PDB entry 4Y9Y | X-ray diffraction, 2.80 A resolution | chains O and U of the 28 polymer chains in the assembly

# Chain O
Protein: Proteasome subunit alpha type-2
Source organism: Saccharomyces cerevisiae S288c
Notes: EC 3.4.25.1
UniProtKB: P23639 (PSA2_YEAST); residues 1-250 here = UniProt positions 1-250
Sequence (250 residues; each row starts with the number of its first residue):
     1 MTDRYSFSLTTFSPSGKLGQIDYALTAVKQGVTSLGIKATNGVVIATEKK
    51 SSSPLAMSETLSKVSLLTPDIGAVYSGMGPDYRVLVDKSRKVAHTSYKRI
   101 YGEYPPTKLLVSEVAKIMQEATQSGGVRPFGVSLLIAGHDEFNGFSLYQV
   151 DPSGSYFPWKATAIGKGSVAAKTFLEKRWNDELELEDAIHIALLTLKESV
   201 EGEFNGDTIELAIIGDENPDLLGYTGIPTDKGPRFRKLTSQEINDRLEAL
Curated features (UniProtKB/Swiss-Prot):
  - cross-link: Lys108 (Glycyl lysine isopeptide (Lys-Gly) (interchain with G-Cter in ubiquitin))

# Chain U
Protein: Proteasome subunit alpha type-1
Source organism: Saccharomyces cerevisiae S288c
Notes: EC 3.4.25.1
UniProtKB: P21243 (PSA1_YEAST); residues -8 to 243 here correspond to UniProt positions 1-252 (UniProt number = residue number + 9)
Sequence (252 residues; numbered -8 to 243; the number before each row is that of its first residue; numbers below 1 keep their minus sign (Met-8 is residue -8)):
    -8 MSGAAAASAAGYDRHITIFSPEGRLYQVEYAFKATNQTNINSLAVRGKDC
    42 TVVISQKKVPDKLLDPTTVSYIFCISRTIGMVVNGPIPDARNAALRAKAE
    92 AAEFRYKYGYDMPCDVLAKRMANLSQIYTQRAYMRPLGVILTFVSVDEEL
   142 GPSIYKTDPAGYYVGYKATATGPKQQEITTNLENHFKKSKIDHINEESWE
   192 KVVEFAITHMIDALGTEFSKNDLEVGVATKDKFFTLSAENIEERLVAIAE
   242 QD
Unresolved in the structure: -8 to 1, 243

# How chain O and chain U interact
Pairs across the interface (64; chain O residue first):
  Asp3(O) - Tyr124(U)
  Tyr5(O) - Ile7(U)
  Tyr5(O) - Ala123(U)  hydrophobic
  Tyr5(O) - Tyr124(U)  hydrophobic
  Leu9(O) - Ile9(U)  hydrophobic
  Leu9(O) - Ala123(U)  hydrophobic
  Gln20(O) - Ile9(U)
  Gln20(O) - Phe10(U)  hydrogen bond (side chain-backbone)
  Tyr23(O) - Phe10(U)  hydrophobic
  Tyr23(O) - Ser11(U)
  Tyr23(O) - Pro12(U)  hydrophobic
  Tyr23(O) - Gly14(U)
  Ala24(O) - Phe10(U)  hydrophobic
  Thr26(O) - Pro12(U)
  Thr26(O) - Glu13(U)
  Ala27(O) - Gly14(U)
  Ser52(O) - Tyr153(U)  hydrogen bond
  Pro54(O) - Lys158(U)  hydrogen bond (backbone-side chain)
  Pro54(O) - Glu174(U)
  Leu55(O) - Tyr157(U)
  Leu55(O) - Lys158(U)  hydrogen bond (backbone-backbone)
  Leu55(O) - Ala159(U)
  Leu55(O) - Thr170(U)
  Leu55(O) - Leu173(U)  hydrophobic
  Leu55(O) - Glu174(U)
  Leu55(O) - Phe177(U)  hydrophobic
  Ala56(O) - Gly156(U)
  Ala56(O) - Tyr157(U)  hydrophobic
  Met57(O) - Arg37(U)
  Met57(O) - Val155(U)
  Met57(O) - Gly156(U)  hydrogen bond (backbone-backbone)
  Met57(O) - Tyr157(U)
  Met57(O) - Lys158(U)
  Thr60(O) - Tyr146(U)
  Thr60(O) - Val155(U)
  Thr60(O) - Gly156(U)  hydrogen bond (side chain-backbone)
  Leu61(O) - Tyr153(U)  hydrophobic
  Met78(O) - Phe10(U)  hydrophobic
  Met78(O) - Leu16(U)  hydrophobic
  Pro80(O) - Gln117(U)
  Pro80(O) - Ala151(U)
  Pro80(O) - Gly152(U)
  Pro80(O) - Tyr153(U)
  Asp81(O) - Gln117(U)
  Arg83(O) - Ala113(U)  hydrogen bond (side chain-backbone)
  Arg83(O) - Asn114(U)
  Arg83(O) - Gly152(U)  hydrogen bond (side chain-backbone)
  Arg83(O) - Tyr154(U)
  Val84(O) - Asn114(U)
  Val84(O) - Gln117(U)
  Asp87(O) - Lys110(U)  salt bridge
  Asp87(O) - Asn114(U)
  Gly126(O) - Arg122(U)
  Gly126(O) - Ala123(U)  hydrogen bond (backbone-backbone)
  Val127(O) - Gln121(U)
  Val127(O) - Arg122(U)
  Arg128(O) - Thr8(U)
  Arg128(O) - Phe10(U)
  Arg128(O) - Leu16(U)
  Arg128(O) - Thr120(U)  hydrogen bond (side chain-backbone)
  Arg128(O) - Gln121(U)  hydrogen bond (backbone-backbone)
  Pro129(O) - Phe10(U)
  Phe130(O) - Gln121(U)
  Gly131(O) - Phe10(U)
Interface residues without a listed pair, chain O (31 interface residues in all): Met1, Thr2, Ser53, Ala121
Interface residues without a listed pair, chain U (34 interface residues in all): Thr160

# In short
31 residues of chain O face 34 of chain U across their interface, with 11 hydrogen bonds and 1 salt bridge.
Among the polar pairs are Asp87(O)-Lys110(U), Gln20(O)-Phe10(U) and Ser52(O)-Tyr153(U).
Here chain O is Proteasome subunit alpha type-2 and chain U is Proteasome subunit alpha type-1, both from
Saccharomyces cerevisiae S288c. Entry 4Y9Y (Yeast 20S proteasome beta2-H116E mutant) was determined by X-ray
diffraction, deposited together with 4Y69, 4Y6A, 4Y6V, 4Y6Z, 4Y70, 4Y74 and 34 further entries.
